Entry 3A9V (X-ray diffraction, 2.50 A resolution); this record covers chain A.

== Chain A ==
Name: 4-coumarate--CoA ligase
Source organism: Populus tomentosa
Notes: EC 6.2.1.12
UniProt: Q941M3 (Q941M3_POPTO); residue numbers follow UniProt; this construct covers 1-536
Sequence (536 residues; row label = number of the first residue in the row):
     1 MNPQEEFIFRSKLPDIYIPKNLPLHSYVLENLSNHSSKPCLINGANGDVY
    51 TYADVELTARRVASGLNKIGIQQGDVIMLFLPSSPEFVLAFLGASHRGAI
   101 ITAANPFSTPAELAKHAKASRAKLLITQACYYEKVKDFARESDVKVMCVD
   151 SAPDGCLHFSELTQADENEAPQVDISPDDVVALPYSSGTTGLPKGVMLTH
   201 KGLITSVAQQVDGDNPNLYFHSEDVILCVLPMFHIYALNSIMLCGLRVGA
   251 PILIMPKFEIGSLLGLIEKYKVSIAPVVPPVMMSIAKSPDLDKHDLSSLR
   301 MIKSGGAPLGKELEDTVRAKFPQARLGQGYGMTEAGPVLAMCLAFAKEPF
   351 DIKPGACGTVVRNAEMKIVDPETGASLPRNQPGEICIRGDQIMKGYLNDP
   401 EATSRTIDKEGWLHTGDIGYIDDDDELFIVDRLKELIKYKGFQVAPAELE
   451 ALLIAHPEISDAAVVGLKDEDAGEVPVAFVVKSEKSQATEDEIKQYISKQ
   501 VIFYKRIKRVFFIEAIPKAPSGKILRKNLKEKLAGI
Not modelled in the structure: 1-4, 533-536
Ligand contacts: adenosine monophosphate (AMP): Ser186, His234, Gly306, Ala307, Pro308, Gly329, Tyr330, Gly331, Met332, Thr333, Glu334, Cys357, Thr415, Asp417, Ile429, Arg432, Lys434, Leu436, Lys438, Gln443
Reported in the primary citation:
  - binding site for adenosine monophosphate: Gly306, Ala307, Gly329, Tyr330, Thr333, Arg432, Lys434, Lys438, Gln443
  - conformationally variable residues (loop rearrangement): Ser304 to Pro308
  - mutagenesis - Y236W, S240A, K303A, G331A, K438A, K438A/Q443A, Q443A, K523A: abolished catalytic activity
  - mutagenesis - Y236A: increased catalytic activity
  - mutagenesis - Y236F: decreased catalytic activity on caffeic acid
  - mutagenesis - Y236F: decreased catalytic activity on ferulic acid
  - mutagenesis - Y236F: unchanged catalytic activity on 4-coumaric acid
  - mutagenesis - G305A: decreased catalytic activity on 4-coumaric and caffeic acids
  - catalytic residues: Lys438, Gln443, Lys523 (proposed by the authors, not directly observed)

== Overview ==
Ligands of chain A: adenosine monophosphate. From the paper: catalytic residues Lys438, Gln443 and Lys523;
Y236W, S240A and K303A, among others, abolish catalytic activity; 11 substitutions were tested in all.
Chain A is 4-coumarate--CoA ligase (Populus tomentosa); the structure, Crystal structures and enzymatic
mechanisms of a Populus tomentosa 4-coumarate--CoA ligase, was determined by X-ray diffraction, deposited
together with 3A9U and 3NI2.
